6ZTH - chains A and B of the 4 polymer chains in the assembly; structure by X-ray diffraction, 2.30 A resolution.

== Chain A (and B) ==
Protein: PlaB phospholipase
Source organism: Legionella pneumophila
Notes: chain B of this document is another copy of the same molecule, construct and numbering; everything in this record applies to it too
UniProtKB: A0A378K488 (A0A378K488_LEGPN); residue numbers follow UniProt; this construct covers 1-474
Chain sequence (489 residues; each row starts with the number of its first residue; numbers below 1 keep their minus sign (Mse-14 is residue -14)):
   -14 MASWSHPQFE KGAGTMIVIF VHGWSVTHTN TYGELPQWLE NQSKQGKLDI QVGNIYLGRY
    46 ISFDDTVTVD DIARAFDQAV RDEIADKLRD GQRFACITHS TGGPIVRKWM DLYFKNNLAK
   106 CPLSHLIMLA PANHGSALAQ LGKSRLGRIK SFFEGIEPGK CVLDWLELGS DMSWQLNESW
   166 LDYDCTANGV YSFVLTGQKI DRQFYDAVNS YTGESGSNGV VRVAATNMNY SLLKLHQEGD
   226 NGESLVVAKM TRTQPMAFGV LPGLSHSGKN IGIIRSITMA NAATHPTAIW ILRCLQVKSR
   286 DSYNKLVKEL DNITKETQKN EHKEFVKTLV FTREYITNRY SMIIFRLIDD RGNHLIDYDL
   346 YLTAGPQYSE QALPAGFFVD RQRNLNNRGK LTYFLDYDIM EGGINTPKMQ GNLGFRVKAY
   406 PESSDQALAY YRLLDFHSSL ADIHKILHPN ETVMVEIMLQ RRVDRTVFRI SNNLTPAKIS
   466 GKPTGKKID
Unresolved in the structure: -14 to -3, 225-227, 426-429 (chain B: -14 to -1, 425-429)
Differences from the reference sequence: initiating methionine (-14); expression tag (-13 to 0); conflict Asn203 (Asp in A0A378K488)
Modified positions: Mse-14 (selenomethionine); Mse1, Mse95, Mse113, Mse157, Mse213, Mse235, Mse241, Mse264, Mse327, Mse385, Mse394, Mse439, Mse443 (selenomethionine; parent Met)
Residues lining bound ligands:
  - NAD (nicotinamide-adenine-dinucleotide), molecule 1: Gln125, Leu126, Arg130, Val193, Asn194, Ser195, Tyr196, Asp365, Arg366, Gln367
  - NAD, molecule 2: Ile185, Arg187, Tyr190, Ala192, Val193, Asn194, Ser195, Arg318, Tyr320
  - NAD, molecule 3: Tyr343, Asp344, Leu345, Arg366, Arg368, Leu376, Tyr378
  - NAD, molecule 4: Leu345, Tyr346, Leu347, Glu355, Gln356, Ala357, Leu358, Pro359, Ala360, Gly361, Phe362, Phe363, Arg366, Tyr378
What the authors report for this chain:
  - catalytic residues: Ser85, His251
  - self-association interface (contacts with another copy of this molecule): Arg446 to Asp474
  - mutagenesis - S129A: decreased catalytic activity on PC
  - mutagenesis - S129A: decreased catalytic activity on PG
  - mutagenesis - S129A/R130A/R133A: abolished catalytic activity
  - mutagenesis - F310D/F316D/Y320D: decreased catalytic activity
  - mutagenesis - F310D/F316D/Y320D: decreased localization

== Chain A / chain B interface ==
Pairs across the interface - 135 pairs, chain A then chain B:
  Val6(A) - Phe453(B)  hydrophobic
  His7(A) - Ile464(B)
  Val11(A) - Ile464(B)
  Thr12(A) - Lys463(B)  hydrogen bond
  Thr12(A) - Ile464(B)  hydrogen bond (backbone-backbone)
  His13(A) - Pro461(B)
  His13(A) - Ala462(B)  hydrogen bond (side chain-backbone)
  His13(A) - Lys463(B)
  His13(A) - Ile464(B)
  Thr14(A) - Pro461(B)
  Thr14(A) - Ala462(B)  hydrogen bond (side chain-backbone)
  Asn15(A) - Pro461(B)
  Pro21(A) - Leu459(B)
  Gln22(A) - Leu459(B)
  Gly38(A) - Asn457(B)  hydrogen bond (backbone-side chain)
  Ile40(A) - Asn457(B)
  Ile40(A) - Leu459(B)
  Tyr41(A) - Ile455(B)  hydrophobic
  Tyr41(A) - Ser456(B)
  Tyr41(A) - Asn457(B)
  Leu42(A) - Ile455(B)
  Leu42(A) - Ser456(B)  hydrogen bond (backbone-backbone)
  Leu42(A) - Asn458(B)
  Leu42(A) - Leu459(B)  hydrophobic
  Gly43(A) - Arg454(B)
  Arg44(A) - Phe453(B)
  Arg44(A) - Arg454(B)  hydrogen bond (backbone-backbone)
  Arg44(A) - Ser456(B)
  Arg44(A) - Ile464(B)
  Tyr45(A) - Val452(B)
  Tyr45(A) - Phe453(B)  hydrophobic
  Ile46(A) - Leu413(B)  hydrophobic
  Ile46(A) - Thr451(B)
  Ile46(A) - Val452(B)  hydrogen bond (backbone-backbone)
  Ile46(A) - Ser465(B)
  Ile46(A) - Gly466(B)
  Asp49(A) - Leu413(B)
  Thr51(A) - Pro406(B)
  Thr51(A) - Ala414(B)
  Thr51(A) - Arg446(B)  hydrogen bond (backbone-side chain)
  Val52(A) - Val452(B)  hydrophobic
  Asp55(A) - Arg336(B)
  Asp56(A) - Ala414(B)
  Asp56(A) - Arg446(B)  salt bridge
  Asp56(A) - Val448(B)
  Ile57(A) - Val452(B)  hydrophobic
  Ile57(A) - Phe453(B)  hydrophobic
  Arg59(A) - Arg336(B)
  Arg59(A) - Arg446(B)
  Arg59(A) - Val448(B)
  Arg59(A) - Lys472(B)
  Arg59(A) - Ile473(B)
  Arg59(A) - Asp474(B)  hydrogen bond (side chain-backbone)
  Ala60(A) - Val452(B)  hydrophobic
  Ala60(A) - Phe453(B)
  Ala60(A) - Ile473(B)
  Phe61(A) - Phe453(B)  hydrophobic
  Gln63(A) - Arg450(B)
  Gln63(A) - Arg454(B)
  Gln63(A) - Ile473(B)
  Gln63(A) - Asp474(B)  hydrogen bond (side chain-backbone)
  Ala64(A) - Phe453(B)
  Ala64(A) - Arg454(B)
  Ala64(A) - Ile455(B)
  Arg66(A) - Asp474(B)  salt bridge
  Asp67(A) - Arg450(B)  salt bridge
  Asp67(A) - Arg454(B)  salt bridge
  Glu68(A) - Ile455(B)
  Arg336(A) - Asp55(B)  salt bridge
  Arg336(A) - Arg59(B)
  Arg336(A) - Leu97(B)
  Pro406(A) - Thr51(B)
  Leu413(A) - Ile46(B)  hydrophobic
  Leu413(A) - Asp49(B)
  Ala414(A) - Thr51(B)
  Arg446(A) - Thr51(B)  hydrogen bond (side chain-backbone)
  Arg446(A) - Asp56(B)  salt bridge
  Arg446(A) - Arg59(B)
  Val448(A) - Asp56(B)
  Val448(A) - Arg59(B)
  Arg450(A) - Gln63(B)
  Arg450(A) - Asp67(B)  salt bridge
  Thr451(A) - Ile46(B)
  Val452(A) - Tyr45(B)
  Val452(A) - Ile46(B)  hydrogen bond (backbone-backbone)
  Val452(A) - Ile57(B)  hydrophobic
  Val452(A) - Ala60(B)  hydrophobic
  Phe453(A) - Val6(B)  hydrophobic
  Phe453(A) - Arg44(B)
  Phe453(A) - Tyr45(B)  hydrophobic
  Phe453(A) - Ile57(B)  hydrophobic
  Phe453(A) - Ala60(B)  hydrophobic
  Phe453(A) - Phe61(B)  hydrophobic
  Phe453(A) - Ala64(B)
  Arg454(A) - Gly43(B)
  Arg454(A) - Arg44(B)  hydrogen bond (backbone-backbone)
  Arg454(A) - Gln63(B)
  Arg454(A) - Ala64(B)
  Arg454(A) - Asp67(B)  salt bridge
  Ile455(A) - Ile4(B)  hydrophobic
  Ile455(A) - Tyr41(B)  hydrophobic
  Ile455(A) - Leu42(B)
  Ile455(A) - Ala64(B)
  Ile455(A) - Glu68(B)
  Ser456(A) - Tyr41(B)
  Ser456(A) - Leu42(B)  hydrogen bond (backbone-backbone)
  Ser456(A) - Arg44(B)
  Asn457(A) - Gly38(B)  hydrogen bond (side chain-backbone)
  Asn457(A) - Ile40(B)
  Asn457(A) - Tyr41(B)
  Asn458(A) - Leu42(B)
  Leu459(A) - Glu25(B)
  Leu459(A) - Ile40(B)
  Leu459(A) - Leu42(B)  hydrophobic
  Pro461(A) - His13(B)
  Pro461(A) - Thr14(B)
  Pro461(A) - Asn15(B)
  Ala462(A) - His13(B)  hydrogen bond (backbone-side chain)
  Ala462(A) - Thr14(B)  hydrogen bond (backbone-side chain)
  Lys463(A) - Thr12(B)  hydrogen bond
  Lys463(A) - His13(B)
  Ile464(A) - His7(B)
  Ile464(A) - Val11(B)  hydrophobic
  Ile464(A) - Thr12(B)  hydrogen bond (backbone-backbone)
  Ile464(A) - His13(B)
  Ile464(A) - Arg44(B)
  Ile464(A) - Ile46(B)  hydrophobic
  Ser465(A) - Ile46(B)
  Gly466(A) - Ile46(B)
  Ile473(A) - Arg59(B)
  Ile473(A) - Ala60(B)
  Ile473(A) - Gln63(B)
  Asp474(A) - Arg59(B)
  Asp474(A) - Gln63(B)  hydrogen bond (backbone-side chain)
  Asp474(A) - Arg66(B)  salt bridge
Other interface residues (no listed pair), chain A (62 interface residues in all): Ile4, Glu25, Phe48, Thr53, Val65, Ile90, Thr460
Other interface residues (no listed pair), chain B (62 interface residues in all): Pro21, Gln22, Phe48, Val52, Val65, Tyr98

== In short ==
The chain A/chain B interface involves 62 residues from each chain; the contacts include 21 hydrogen bonds and
9 salt bridges. Polar contacts include Asp56(A)-Arg446(B), Arg66(A)-Asp474(B) and Asp67(A)-Arg450(B). From the
paper: catalytic residues Ser85(A) and His251(A); S129A of chain A reduces catalytic activity on PC; 3
substitutions were tested in all.
Chain A and chain B are both PlaB phospholipase (Legionella pneumophila); the structure, Phospholipase PlaB
from Legionella pneumophila, was determined by X-ray diffraction (same publication as 6ZTI).
